PDB entry 4GLV | X-ray diffraction, 2.57 A resolution | chains A and B

[Chain A]
Protein: Lysozyme C
Organism: Gallus gallus
Notes: EC 3.2.1.17
Reference sequence: P00698 (LYSC_CHICK); residues 1-129 here correspond to UniProt positions 19-147 (UniProt number = residue number + 18)
Chain sequence (129 residues; row label = number of the first residue in the row):
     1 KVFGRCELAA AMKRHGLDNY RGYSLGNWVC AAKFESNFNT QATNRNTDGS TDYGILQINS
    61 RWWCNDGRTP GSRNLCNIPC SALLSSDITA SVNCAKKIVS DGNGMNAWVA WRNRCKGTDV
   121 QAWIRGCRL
Disulfides: Cys6-Cys127, Cys30-Cys115, Cys64-Cys80, Cys76-Cys94
Curated features (UniProtKB/Swiss-Prot):
  - active site: Glu35, Asp52
  - binding site (substrate): Asp101

[Chain B]
Protein: OBody AM3L09
Organism: Pyrobaculum aerophilum
Chain sequence (107 residues; numbered 1 to 107; the number before each row is that of its first residue):
     1 VSPKKTHWTA EITPNLHGSE VVVAGWVAHL GDYGRVKIVK VSDREGGAAV PVYLERGKTP
    61 DHLFKVFAEL SREDVVVIKG IVEATTVTRW DTGVEIFPSE IWILNKA
Disordered / not traced: 1

[How chain A and chain B interact]
Residue-residue contacts - 37 pairs, chain A then chain B:
  Arg21(A) - Trp90(B)  hydrogen bond (backbone-side chain)
  Tyr23(A) - Trp90(B)
  Glu35(A) - Arg35(B)  salt bridge
  Asn46(A) - Arg35(B)
  Asp48(A) - Arg56(B)
  Asp52(A) - Arg35(B)  salt bridge
  Gln57(A) - Arg35(B)
  Asn59(A) - Tyr33(B)
  Asn59(A) - Gly34(B)
  Arg61(A) - Asp32(B)
  Trp62(A) - Leu30(B)
  Trp62(A) - Gly31(B)
  Trp62(A) - Asp32(B)
  Trp63(A) - Asp32(B)  hydrogen bond (side chain-backbone)
  Trp63(A) - Tyr33(B)  hydrophobic
  Asp101(A) - His29(B)  hydrogen bond (backbone-side chain)
  Asp101(A) - Gly31(B)
  Asp101(A) - Tyr33(B)  hydrogen bond
  Gly102(A) - Lys40(B)  hydrogen bond (backbone-side chain)
  Gly102(A) - Trp90(B)
  Asn103(A) - Tyr33(B)  hydrogen bond
  Asn103(A) - Ile38(B)
  Asn103(A) - Lys40(B)  hydrogen bond
  Gly104(A) - Trp90(B)
  Asn106(A) - Val36(B)
  Asn106(A) - Tyr53(B)
  Asn106(A) - Trp90(B)
  Asn106(A) - Asp91(B)  hydrogen bond
  Ala107(A) - Tyr33(B)  hydrophobic
  Val109(A) - Arg35(B)
  Val109(A) - Val36(B)  hydrophobic
  Val109(A) - Glu55(B)
  Arg112(A) - Tyr53(B)  hydrogen bond
  Arg112(A) - Glu95(B)  salt bridge
  Arg112(A) - Phe97(B)
  Asn113(A) - Glu55(B)
  Lys116(A) - Asp91(B)  salt bridge
Interface residues without a listed pair, chain A (23 interface residues in all): Thr47, Ile98
Interface residues without a listed pair, chain B (18 interface residues in all): Lys37
From the paper, about this interface:
  - interface residues, chain B: Tyr33(B), Arg35(B), Val36(B), Ile38(B), Trp90(B), Asp91(B), Glu95(B)

[In short]
Chain A and chain B form an interface of 23 and 18 residues respectively, with 9 hydrogen bonds and 4 salt
bridges. Polar contacts include Glu35(A)-Arg35(B), Asp52(A)-Arg35(B) and Arg112(A)-Glu95(B). UniProt lists
active-site residues Glu35(A) and Asp52(A) and substrate-binding residue Asp101(A) on chain A. The paper
reports interface residues Tyr33(B), Arg35(B) and Val36(B) among others.
Here chain A is Lysozyme C (Gallus gallus) and chain B is OBody AM3L09 (Pyrobaculum aerophilum). Entry 4GLV
(OBody AM3L09 bound to hen egg-white lysozyme) was determined by X-ray diffraction together with 4GN3, 4GN4,
4GN5 and 4GLA from the same study.
